PDB entry 7R97 | X-ray diffraction, 1.80 A resolution | chains A and D of the 4 polymer chains in the assembly

== Chain A ==
Protein: Ribonuclease 3
Source organism: Escherichia coli (strain K12)
Notes: EC 3.1.26.3; fragment: Full-length
UniProt: P0A7Y0 (RNC_ECOLI); numbering as in UniProt (aligned over 1-226)
Amino-acid sequence (226 residues; numbered 1 to 226; the number before each row is that of its first residue):
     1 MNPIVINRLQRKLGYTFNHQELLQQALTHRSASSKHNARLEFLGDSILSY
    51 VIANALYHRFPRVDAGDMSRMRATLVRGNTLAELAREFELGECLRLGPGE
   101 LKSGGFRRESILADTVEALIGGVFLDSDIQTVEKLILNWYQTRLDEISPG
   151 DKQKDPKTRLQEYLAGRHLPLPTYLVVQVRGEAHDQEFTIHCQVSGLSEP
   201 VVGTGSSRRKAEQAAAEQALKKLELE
Differences from the reference sequence: engineered mutation Ala38 (Glu in P0A7Y0), Ala65 (Glu in P0A7Y0), Ala165 (Gln in P0A7Y0)
Bound ions: Mg2+ site 1: Glu41, Glu117 (shared with 1 residue of chain C); Mg2+ site 2: Asp45, Glu117 (shared with 1 residue of chain C; U28(D) of chain D)
From the paper describing this entry:
  - Mg2+ coordination: Glu41, Asp45, Glu117
  - catalytic residues: Glu41, Asp45, Asp114, Glu117

== Chain D ==
Molecule: 28-nt RNA strand
Sequence (28 nucleotides; each row starts with the number of its first residue):
     1 AAAGGUCAUUCGCAAGAGUGGCCUUUAU
Bound ions: Mg2+ site 1: A1 (shared with 2 residues of chain B); Mg2+ site 2: A1, A2; K+: G5, U6, G20, G21 (together with 1,2-ethanediol); Mg2+ site 3: U28 (shared with Asp45(A), Glu117(A) of chain A; 1 residue of chain C)

== Interface between chain A and chain D ==
Pairs across the interface (28; chain A residue first):
  Asp45(A) with U28(D), hydrogen bond to the sugar
  Ala65(A) with A2(D), phosphate contact
  Gly66(A) with A2(D), phosphate contact
  Ser69(A) with A1(D), hydrogen bond to the sugar; A2(D), hydrogen bond to the phosphate
  Arg70(A) with A3(D), sugar contact
  Arg72(A) with A1(D), hydrogen bond to the sugar
  Ala73(A) with A27(D), sugar contact
  Arg77(A) with A27(D), salt bridge to the phosphate; U28(D), phosphate contact
  Gly78(A) with U28(D), hydrogen bond to the phosphate
  Lys154(A) with A3(D), hydrogen bond to the sugar
  Asp155(A) with U26(D), sugar contact
  Lys157(A) with U25(D), hydrogen bond to the phosphate; U26(D), salt bridge to the phosphate
  Thr158(A) with U25(D), hydrogen bond to the sugar; U26(D), hydrogen bond to the sugar
  Gln161(A) with U24(D), hydrogen bond to the sugar; U25(D), hydrogen bond to the sugar
  Glu162(A) with A3(D), hydrogen bond to the sugar; G4(D), sugar contact
  Ala165(A) with G4(D), sugar contact; G5(D), sugar contact
  His168(A) with G5(D), phosphate contact; U6(D), salt bridge to the phosphate
  Leu171(A) with U24(D), sugar contact
  Arg209(A) with U26(D), phosphate contact
  Gln213(A) with U26(D), sugar contact
Interface residues without a listed pair, chain A (23 interface residues in all): Val76, Glu117, Gly166

== In short ==
The interface between chain A and chain D involves 23 residues on one side and 11 on the other; the contacts
include 12 hydrogen bonds and 3 salt bridges. Among the polar pairs are Asp45(A)-U28(D), Ser69(A)-A1(D) and
Arg72(A)-A1(D). The paper reports catalytic residues Glu41(A), Asp45(A) and Asp114(A) among others; Mg2+
coordination by Glu41(A), Asp45(A) and Glu117(A).
Chain A is Ribonuclease 3 (Escherichia coli (strain K12)) and chain D is a 28-nt RNA strand; the structure,
Crystal structure of postcleavge complex of Escherichia coli RNase III, was determined by X-ray diffraction.
